PDB entry 4JI2 | X-ray diffraction, 3.64 A resolution | chains A and H of the 21 polymer chains in the assembly

== Chain A ==
Molecule: 16S rRNA
Organism: Thermus thermophilus
Sequence (1522 nucleotides; each row starts with the number of its first residue; note: 42 numbers in that range are skipped by the numbering (no residue carries them; nothing is unmodelled there); a row labelled like 190A-190L holds insertion residues (190A, then the next letters in order); numbering starts at 0):
     0 UUUGUUGGAG AGUUUGAUCC UGGCUCAGGG UGAACGCUGG CGGCGUGCCU AAGACAUGCA
    60 AGUCGUGCGG G
    73 CCGCGGGGUU UU
    88 ACUCCG
    95 UGGUC
   101 AGCGGCGGAC GGGUGAGUAA CGCGUGGGU
  129A G
   130 ACCUACCCGG AAGAGGGGGA CAACCCGGGG AAACUCGGGC UAAUCCCCCA UGUGGACCCG
   190 C
190A-190L CCCUUGGGGUGU
   191 GUCCAAAGGG CUUU
   216 GCCCGCUUCC GGAUGGGCCC GCGUCCCAUC AGCUAGUUGG UGGGGUAAUG GCCCACCAAG
   276 GCGACGACGG GUAGCCGGUC UGAGAGGAUG GCCGGCCACA GGGGCACUGA GACACGGGCC
   336 CCACUCCUAC GGGAGGCAGC AGUUAGGAAU CUUCCGCAAU GGGCGCAAGC CUGACGGAGC
   396 GACGCCGCUU GGAGGAAGAA GCCCUUCGGG GUGUAAACUC CUGAA
   442 CCCGGGACGA AACCCCCGAC GA
   474 GGGGACUGAC GGUACCGGG
   494 GUAAUAGCGC CGGCCAACUC CGUGCCAGCA GCCGCGGUAA UACGGAGGGC GCGAGCGUUA
   554 CCCGGAUUCA CUGGGCGUAA AGGGCGUGUA GGCGGCCUGG GGCGUCCCAU GUGAAAGACC
   614 ACGGCUCAAC CGUGGGGGAG CGUGGGAUAC GCUCAGGCUA GACGGUGGGA GAGGGUGGUG
   674 GAAUUCCCGG AGUAGCGGUG AAAUGCGCAG AUACCGGGAG GAACGCCGAU GGCGAAGGCA
   734 GCCACCUGGU CCACCCGUGA CGCUGAGGCG CGAAAGCGUG GGGAGCAAAC CGGAUUAGAU
   794 ACCCGGGUAG UCCACGCCCU AAACGAUGCG CGCUAGGUCU CUGGGUCU
   848 CCUGGGGGCC GAAGCUAACG CGUUAAGCGC GCCGCCUGGG GAGUACGGCC GCAAGGCUGA
   908 AACUCAAAGG AAUUGACGGG GGCCCGCACA AGCGGUGGAG CAUGUGGUUU AAUUCGAAGX
   968 AACGCGAAGA ACCUUACCAG GCCUUGACAU GCUAGG
 1003A G
  1004 AACCCGGGUG AAAGCCUGGG GUGCCCC
1030A-1030D GCGA
  1031 GGGGAGCCCU AGCACAGGUG CUGCAUGGCC GUCGUCAGCU CGUGCCGUGA GGUGUUGGGU
  1091 UAAGUCCCGC AACGAGCGCA ACCCCCGCCG UUAGUUGCCA GCGGUUCGGC CGGGCACUCU
  1151 AACGGGACUG CCCGCGAAA
  1171 GCGGGAGGAA GGAGGGGACG ACGUCUGGUC AGCAUGGCCC UUACGGCCUG GGCGACACAC
  1231 GUGCUACAAU GCCCACUACA AAGCGAUGCC ACCCGGCAAC GGGGAGCUAA UCGCAAAAAG
  1291 GUGGGCCCAG UUCGGAUUGG GGUCUGCAAC CCGACCCCAU GAAGCCGGAA UCGCUAGUAA
  1351 UCGCGGAUCA G
 1361A C
  1362 CAUGCCGCGG UGAAUACGUU CCCGGGCCUU GUACACACXG CCXGUXACGC CAUGGGAGCG
  1422 GGCUCUACCC GAAGUCGCCG GG
  1446 AGCCUACGGG
  1459 CAGGCGCCGA GGGUAGGGCC CGUGACUGGG GCGAAGUCGU AACAAGGUAG CUGUACCGGA
  1519 AGGUGCGGCU GGAUCCACUC CUUUCU
Disordered / not traced: 0-4, 1534-1538
Construct notes: engineered mutation C1534 (A2157 in M26923.1); conflict A1535 (C2158 in M26923.1)
Modified positions: PSU (pseudouridine-5'-monophosphate) at position 516, 7MG (7N-methyl-8-hydroguanosine-5'-monophosphate) at position 527, M2G (N2-dimethylguanosine-5'-monophosphate) at position 966, 5MC (5-methylcytidine-5'-monophosphate) at position 967, 2MG (2N-methylguanosine-5'-monophosphate) at position 1207, 5MC (5-methylcytidine-5'-monophosphate) at position 1400, 4OC (4n,o2'-methylcytidine-5'-monophosphate) at position 1402, 5MC (5-methylcytidine-5'-monophosphate) at position 1404, 5MC (5-methylcytidine-5'-monophosphate) at position 1407, UR3 (3-methyluridine-5'-monophoshate) at position 1498, MA6 (6N-dimethyladenosine-5'-monophoshate) at position 1518, MA6 (6N-dimethyladenosine-5'-monophoshate) at position 1519, PSU (pseudouridine-5'-monophosphate) at position 1540, PSU (pseudouridine-5'-monophosphate) at position 1541
Metal / ion sites: Mg2+ site 1 near U5 (its only coordinating residue here); Mg2+ site 2: U12, C526, 7MG_527, A914; Mg2+ site 3 near U12 (its only coordinating residue here); Mg2+ site 4 near U13 (its only coordinating residue here); Mg2+ site 5 near G21 (its only coordinating residue here); Mg2+ site 6: G21, G22; Mg2+ site 7 near C48 (its only coordinating residue here); Mg2+ site 8 near A53 (its only coordinating residue here); Mg2+ site 9: C58, U387; Mg2+ site 10: A59, C386; Mg2+ site 11: U62, G105; Mg2+ site 12 near C89 (its only coordinating residue here); 125 more Mg2+ sites not listed
From the paper describing this entry:
  - conformationally variable residues: A1492
  - mutagenesis - C1490U: increased growth

== Chain H ==
Protein: Ribosomal protein S8
Organism: Thermus thermophilus
UniProt: Q5SHQ2 (RS8_THET8); numbering as in UniProt (aligned over 1-138)
Chain sequence (138 residues; numbered 1 to 138; the number before each row is that of its first residue):
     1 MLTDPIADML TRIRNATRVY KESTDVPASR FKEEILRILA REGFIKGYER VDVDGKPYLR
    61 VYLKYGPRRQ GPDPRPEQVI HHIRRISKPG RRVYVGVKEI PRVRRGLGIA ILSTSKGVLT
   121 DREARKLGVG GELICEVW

== Interface between chain A and chain H ==
Residue-residue contacts - 67 pairs, chain A then chain H:
  C564(A) - Arg91(H)  hydrogen bond to the sugar
  C586(A) - Pro89(H)  phosphate contact
  C586(A) - Gly90(H)  sugar contact
  G587(A) - Thr3(H)  sugar contact
  G587(A) - Pro89(H)  phosphate contact
  G587(A) - Arg92(H)  salt bridge to the phosphate
  G588(A) - Pro5(H)  phosphate contact
  C589(A) - Pro5(H)  phosphate contact
  C589(A) - Ala28(H)  sugar contact
  C589(A) - Ser29(H)  phosphate contact
  C590(A) - Ser29(H)  phosphate contact
  C590(A) - Arg30(H)  hydrogen bond to the phosphate
  U591(A) - Arg30(H)  salt bridge to the phosphate
  G597(A) - Tyr94(H)  base contact
  U598(A) - Tyr94(H)  sugar contact
  C599(A) - Val95(H)  sugar contact
  C599(A) - Val97(H)  phosphate contact
  C599(A) - Ser115(H)  base contact
  C599(A) - Val129(H)  sugar contact
  C599(A) - Gly130(H)  hydrogen bond to the sugar
  C600(A) - Gly96(H)  phosphate contact
  C600(A) - Val97(H)  hydrogen bond to the phosphate
  C600(A) - Gly128(H)  sugar contact
  C601(A) - Lys98(H)  salt bridge to the phosphate
  A640(A) - Ser115(H)  hydrogen bond to the sugar
  U641(A) - Ser115(H)  sugar contact
  A642(A) - Phe31(H)  sugar contact
  A642(A) - Ser113(H)  hydrogen bond to the base
  A642(A) - Thr114(H)  base contact
  A642(A) - Ser115(H)  base contact
  C643(A) - Ser113(H)  hydrogen bond to the sugar
  C643(A) - Glu132(H)  hydrogen bond to the sugar
  G644(A) - Arg92(H)  sugar contact
  U652(A) - Lys56(H)  phosphate contact
  A653(A) - Lys56(H)  salt bridge to the phosphate
  G654(A) - Met1(H)  sugar contact
  G755(A) - Met1(H)  sugar contact
  C824(A) - Met1(H)  hydrogen bond to the sugar
  C824(A) - Leu2(H)  sugar contact
  G825(A) - Leu2(H)  sugar contact
  G825(A) - Asp8(H)  hydrogen bond to the sugar
  G825(A) - Thr11(H)  base contact
  G825(A) - Arg12(H)  hydrogen bond to the sugar
  C826(A) - Arg12(H)  salt bridge to the phosphate
  C826(A) - Asn15(H)  hydrogen bond to the base
  U827(A) - Asn15(H)  sugar contact
  U827(A) - Val19(H)  sugar contact
  A828(A) - Val19(H)  phosphate contact
  A828(A) - Lys21(H)  salt bridge to the phosphate
  A860(A) - Arg18(H)  sugar contact
  A860(A) - Arg75(H)  hydrogen bond to the phosphate
  G861(A) - Arg75(H)  salt bridge to the phosphate
  G874(A) - Asn15(H)  base contact
  C875(A) - Thr11(H)  sugar contact
  C875(A) - Arg14(H)  hydrogen bond to the sugar
  C875(A) - Asn15(H)  hydrogen bond to the sugar
  G876(A) - Ala7(H)  sugar contact
  G876(A) - Thr11(H)  hydrogen bond to the sugar
  G876(A) - Arg14(H)  salt bridge to the phosphate
  C877(A) - Thr3(H)  base contact
  C877(A) - Asp4(H)  sugar contact
  C877(A) - Lys88(H)  salt bridge to the phosphate
  C877(A) - Pro89(H)  phosphate contact
  G878(A) - Thr3(H)  sugar contact
  G878(A) - Lys88(H)  phosphate contact
  G878(A) - Pro89(H)  phosphate contact
  C879(A) - Gly90(H)  phosphate contact
Interface residues without a listed pair, chain A (37 interface residues in all): U5, A753, G823
Interface residues without a listed pair, chain H (43 interface residues in all): Lys32, Arg102, Lys116, Gly117, Val118, Gly131

== In short ==
Chain A and chain H form an interface of 37 and 43 residues respectively; the contacts include 16 hydrogen
bonds and 9 salt bridges. Polar contacts include A642(A)-Ser113(H), C826(A)-Asn15(H) and C564(A)-Arg91(H).
U12(A), C526(A), 7MG_527(A) and A914(A) coordinate Mg2+ site 2. From the paper: C1490U of chain A increases
growth; conformational variability at A1492(A).
Here chain A is 16S rRNA and chain H is Ribosomal protein S8, both from Thermus thermophilus. Entry 4JI2
(Crystal Structure of 30S ribosomal subunit from Thermus thermophilus) was determined by X-ray diffraction
(same publication as 4JI0, 4JI1, 4JI3, 4JI4, 4JI5, 4JI6, 4JI7 and 4JI8).
